8AH0 - chains AAA and EEE of the 5 polymer chains in the assembly; structure by X-ray diffraction, 1.80 A resolution.

[Chain AAA (and EEE)]
Protein: Major capsid protein VP1
Source organism: Betapolyomavirus hominis
Notes: chain EEE of this document is another copy of the same molecule, construct and numbering; everything in this record applies to it too
UniProtKB: P03088 (VP1_POVBK); residues 30-300 here correspond to UniProt positions 31-301 (UniProt number = residue number + 1)
Chain sequence (271 residues; row label = number of the first residue in the row):
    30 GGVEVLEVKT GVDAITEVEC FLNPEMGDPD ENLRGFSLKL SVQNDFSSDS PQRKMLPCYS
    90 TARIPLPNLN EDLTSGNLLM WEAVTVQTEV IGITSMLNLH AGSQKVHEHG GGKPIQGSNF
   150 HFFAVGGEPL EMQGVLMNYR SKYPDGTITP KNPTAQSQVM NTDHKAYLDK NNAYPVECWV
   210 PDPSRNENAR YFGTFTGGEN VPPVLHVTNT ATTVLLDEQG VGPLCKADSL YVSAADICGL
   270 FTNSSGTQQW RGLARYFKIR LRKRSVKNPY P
Unresolved in the structure: 30-32, 101-104, 297-300 (chain EEE: 30-31, 40-42, 103, 298-300)
Sequence notes: engineered mutation Val71 (Ala72 in P03088), Gln72 (Glu73 in P03088), Gln81 (Glu82 in P03088), Ser104 (Cys105 in P03088)

[How chain AAA and chain EEE interact]
Residue-residue contacts - 117 pairs, chain AAA then chain EEE:
  Leu69(AAA) - Gly140(EEE)
  Ser70(AAA) - His129(EEE)
  Val71(AAA) - Leu128(EEE)
  Val71(AAA) - His129(EEE)
  Val71(AAA) - Ser132(EEE)
  Val71(AAA) - Lys134(EEE)
  Val71(AAA) - Gly139(EEE)
  Val71(AAA) - Gly140(EEE)
  Val71(AAA) - Gly141(EEE)
  Gln72(AAA) - His129(EEE)  hydrogen bond (backbone-backbone)
  Gln72(AAA) - Ala130(EEE)
  Gln72(AAA) - Gly131(EEE)  hydrogen bond (backbone-backbone)
  Asn73(AAA) - Gly131(EEE)
  Asn73(AAA) - Ser273(EEE)  hydrogen bond (backbone-side chain)
  Phe75(AAA) - Phe65(EEE)  hydrophobic
  Phe75(AAA) - Ala130(EEE)
  Asp78(AAA) - Asn127(EEE)  hydrogen bond
  Asp78(AAA) - His129(EEE)  salt bridge
  Asp78(AAA) - Ala130(EEE)
  Pro80(AAA) - His129(EEE)
  Met84(AAA) - His129(EEE)
  Leu85(AAA) - His129(EEE)
  Tyr88(AAA) - Thr123(EEE)
  Ser147(AAA) - Pro143(EEE)
  Phe149(AAA) - Thr123(EEE)
  Val164(AAA) - Ile120(EEE)  hydrophobic
  Val164(AAA) - Gly121(EEE)
  Val164(AAA) - Ser124(EEE)
  Leu165(AAA) - Arg280(EEE)  hydrogen bond (backbone-side chain)
  Met166(AAA) - Phe65(EEE)
  Met166(AAA) - Ser124(EEE)
  Met166(AAA) - Asn127(EEE)
  Met166(AAA) - Ile144(EEE)  hydrophobic
  Met166(AAA) - Phe270(EEE)  hydrophobic
  Met166(AAA) - Arg280(EEE)
  Tyr168(AAA) - Asn61(EEE)  hydrogen bond
  Arg169(AAA) - Asn61(EEE)
  Ser170(AAA) - Asn127(EEE)
  Ala184(AAA) - Glu60(EEE)
  Ala184(AAA) - Arg63(EEE)
  Gln185(AAA) - Asn52(EEE)
  Gln185(AAA) - Arg63(EEE)
  Gln187(AAA) - Asn61(EEE)  hydrogen bond (side chain-backbone)
  Gln187(AAA) - Leu62(EEE)
  Gln187(AAA) - Arg63(EEE)  hydrogen bond (side chain-backbone)
  Gln187(AAA) - Phe65(EEE)
  Gln187(AAA) - Arg280(EEE)  hydrogen bond (backbone-side chain)
  Val188(AAA) - Asn52(EEE)
  Val188(AAA) - Pro53(EEE)  hydrophobic
  Val188(AAA) - Arg63(EEE)
  Val188(AAA) - Gly64(EEE)
  Met189(AAA) - Phe50(EEE)  hydrophobic
  Met189(AAA) - Asn52(EEE)
  Met189(AAA) - Ile120(EEE)  hydrophobic
  Met189(AAA) - Ala283(EEE)  hydrophobic
  Val205(AAA) - Thr123(EEE)  hydrogen bond (backbone-side chain)
  Val205(AAA) - Leu126(EEE)  hydrophobic
  Glu206(AAA) - Thr123(EEE)
  Glu206(AAA) - Ser124(EEE)
  Glu206(AAA) - Leu126(EEE)
  Glu206(AAA) - Asn127(EEE)
  Glu206(AAA) - His129(EEE)  salt bridge
  Trp208(AAA) - Thr123(EEE)  hydrogen bond (backbone-side chain)
  Val209(AAA) - Gly121(EEE)
  Val209(AAA) - Ile122(EEE)
  Val209(AAA) - Thr123(EEE)
  Asp211(AAA) - Phe50(EEE)
  Pro212(AAA) - Glu118(EEE)
  Pro212(AAA) - Ile120(EEE)  hydrophobic
  Pro212(AAA) - Tyr285(EEE)  hydrophobic
  Ser213(AAA) - Glu48(EEE)
  Ser213(AAA) - Phe50(EEE)
  Ser213(AAA) - Tyr285(EEE)
  Asn215(AAA) - Asn238(EEE)  hydrogen bond (backbone-side chain)
  Ala218(AAA) - Asn238(EEE)  hydrogen bond (backbone-side chain)
  Arg219(AAA) - Asn238(EEE)
  Arg219(AAA) - Thr239(EEE)
  Tyr220(AAA) - Glu118(EEE)  hydrogen bond
  Tyr220(AAA) - Val236(EEE)
  Tyr220(AAA) - Thr237(EEE)  hydrogen bond (backbone-side chain)
  Tyr220(AAA) - Asn238(EEE)  hydrogen bond (backbone-side chain)
  Phe221(AAA) - Val236(EEE)
  Phe221(AAA) - Thr237(EEE)
  Phe221(AAA) - Thr239(EEE)
  Gly222(AAA) - His235(EEE)
  Gly222(AAA) - Val236(EEE)  hydrogen bond (backbone-backbone)
  Thr223(AAA) - Leu234(EEE)
  Thr223(AAA) - His235(EEE)  hydrogen bond
  Phe224(AAA) - Ile122(EEE)  hydrophobic
  Phe224(AAA) - Met125(EEE)  hydrophobic
  Phe224(AAA) - Leu126(EEE)  hydrophobic
  Phe224(AAA) - Pro232(EEE)
  Phe224(AAA) - Val233(EEE)
  Phe224(AAA) - Leu234(EEE)  hydrogen bond (backbone-backbone)
  Thr225(AAA) - Pro232(EEE)
  Thr225(AAA) - Val233(EEE)
  Gly226(AAA) - Pro231(EEE)
  Gly226(AAA) - Pro232(EEE)  hydrogen bond (backbone-backbone)
  Gly227(AAA) - Pro143(EEE)
  Gly227(AAA) - Gln145(EEE)
  Glu228(AAA) - Val135(EEE)
  Glu228(AAA) - Lys142(EEE)
  Glu228(AAA) - Pro143(EEE)
  Glu228(AAA) - Gln145(EEE)  hydrogen bond
  Val230(AAA) - Pro231(EEE)  hydrophobic
  Ile266(AAA) - Leu126(EEE)  hydrophobic
  Ser274(AAA) - His138(EEE)
  Gly275(AAA) - His136(EEE)  hydrogen bond (backbone-side chain)
  Gly275(AAA) - His138(EEE)
  Gly275(AAA) - Gly139(EEE)
  Thr276(AAA) - His138(EEE)
  Gln277(AAA) - Val135(EEE)
  Gln277(AAA) - His136(EEE)
  Gln277(AAA) - Gly139(EEE)
  Gln277(AAA) - Gly140(EEE)  hydrogen bond (side chain-backbone)
  Trp279(AAA) - Leu126(EEE)  hydrophobic
  Trp279(AAA) - Leu128(EEE)  hydrophobic
Also at the interface, not in a pair above, chain AAA (55 interface residues in all): Asp74, Gln162, Asn167, Lys194, Pro210
Also at the interface, not in a pair above, chain EEE (51 interface residues in all): Glu137, Lys287

[In short]
Chain AAA and chain EEE form an interface of 55 and 51 residues respectively; the contacts include 23 hydrogen
bonds and 2 salt bridges. Polar contacts include Asp78(AAA)-His129(EEE), Glu206(AAA)-His129(EEE) and
Asn73(AAA)-Ser273(EEE).
Both chains are Major capsid protein VP1 (Betapolyomavirus hominis). Entry 8AH0 (BK Polyomavirus VP1 mutant
VQQ) was determined by X-ray diffraction together with 8AGH, 8AGO and 8AH1 from the same study.
